PDB entry 2PZF | X-ray diffraction, 2.00 A resolution | chain A

# Chain A
Protein: Cystic fibrosis transmembrane conductance regulator
From: Homo sapiens
Notes: EC 3.6.3.49; fragment: cftr nbd1 387-646; engineered mutation(s): del405-436, delF508
Reference sequence: P13569 (CFTR_HUMAN); numbering as in UniProt; present here: 387-404, 437-507, 509-646
Chain sequence (228 residues; each row starts with the number of its first residue; note: 33 numbers in that range are skipped by the numbering (no residue carries them; nothing is unmodelled there)):
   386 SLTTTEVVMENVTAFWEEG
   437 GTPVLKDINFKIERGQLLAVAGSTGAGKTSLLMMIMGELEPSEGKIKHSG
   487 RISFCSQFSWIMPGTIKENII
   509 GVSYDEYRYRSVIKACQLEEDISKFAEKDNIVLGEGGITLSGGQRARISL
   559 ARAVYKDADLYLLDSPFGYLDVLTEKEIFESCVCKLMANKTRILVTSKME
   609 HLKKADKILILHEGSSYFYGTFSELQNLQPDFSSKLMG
Not modelled in the structure: 402-403, 637-638
Sequence notes: expression tag (386); variant Met-470 (Val in P13569)
Swiss-Prot annotation at these positions:
  - binding site (ATP): Trp-401, Gly-458 to Thr-465, Gln-493
  - modified residue: Ser-549 (Phosphoserine)
  - lipidation: Cys-524 (S-palmitoyl cysteine)
  - natural variant: Asp-443 (D443Y: In CBAVD; uncertain significance), Ala-455 (A455E: In CF), Val-456 (V456F: In CF), Gly-458 (G458V: In CF), Met-470 (V470M: this construct carries the variant), Gly-480 (G480C: In CF), Ser-492 (S492F: In CF), Glu-504 (E504Q: In CF), Ile-506 (I506M; I506V), Ile-507 (I507V; deletion: In CF), Asp-513 (D513G: In CBAVD), Val-520 (V520F: In CF), 27 further natural variant entries in UniProt
  - mutagenesis: Lys-464 (K464A: Decreases glutathione uptake; K464M: Impaired maturation of glycan chains indicating impaired trafficking from the endoplasmic reticulum to the cell membrane), Ile-539 (I539T: Enhances trafficking from the endoplasmic reticulum to the cell membrane)
Covalent attachments: covalent link Gly-404/Gly-437
Small-molecule neighbours:
  - ATP (adenosine-5'-triphosphate): Trp-401, Val-440, Ser-459, Thr-460, Gly-461, Ala-462, Gly-463, Lys-464, Thr-465, Ser-466, Gln-493
  - Mg2+ (MG): Thr-465, Gln-493, Asp-572

# Overview
Ligands of chain A: Mg2+ and ATP. From UniProt: 10 ATP-binding residues and 2 mutagenesis sites.
Chain A is Cystic fibrosis transmembrane conductance regulator (Homo sapiens); the structure, Minimal human
CFTR first nucleotide binding domain as a head-to-tail dimer with delta F508, was determined by X-ray
diffraction together with 2PZE and 2PZG from the same study.
